Entry 9IVP (electron microscopy, 3.00 A resolution); this record covers chains V and RA of the 48 polymer chains in the assembly.

# Chain V (and RA)
Protein: DARPin, Ferritin heavy chain, N-terminally processed
Source organism: synthetic construct
Notes: chain RA of this document is another copy of the same molecule, construct and numbering; everything in this record applies to it too
Reference sequence: P02794 (FRIH_HUMAN); residues 193-350 here correspond to UniProt positions 20-177 (UniProt number = residue number - 173)
Sequence (370 residues; row label = number of the first residue in the row):
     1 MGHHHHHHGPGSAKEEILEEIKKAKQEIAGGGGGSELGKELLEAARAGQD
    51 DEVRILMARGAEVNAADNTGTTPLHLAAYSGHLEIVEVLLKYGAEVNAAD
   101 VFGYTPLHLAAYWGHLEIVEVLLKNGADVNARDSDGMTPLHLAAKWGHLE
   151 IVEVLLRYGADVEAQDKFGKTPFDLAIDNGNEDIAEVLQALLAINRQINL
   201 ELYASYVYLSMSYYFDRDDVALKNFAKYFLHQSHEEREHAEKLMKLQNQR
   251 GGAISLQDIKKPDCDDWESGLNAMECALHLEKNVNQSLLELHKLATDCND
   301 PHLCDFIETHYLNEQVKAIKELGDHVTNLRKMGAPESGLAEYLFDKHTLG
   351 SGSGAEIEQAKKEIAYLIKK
Disordered / not traced: 1-34, 351-370
Construct notes: conflict A253 (Arg80 in P02794), S255 (Phe82 in P02794), C298 (Lys125 in P02794); expression tag (351-370)
Swiss-Prot annotation at these positions:
  - binding site (Fe cation): E201, E236, H239, E281, Q315
  - site: R196 (Essential for association with cargo receptor NCOA4)

# How chain V and chain RA interact
Pairs across the interface (5; chain V residue first):
  H292(V) - P301(RA)
  E308(V) - P301(RA)
  E308(V) - D305(RA)
  L312(V) - P301(RA)  hydrophobic
  N313(V) - H302(RA)
Also at the interface, not in a pair above, chain V (8 interface residues in all): L289, D305, V316, K320
Also at the interface, not in a pair above, chain RA (6 interface residues in all): N248, Q249, E308

# Summary
8 residues of chain V and 6 residues of chain RA are in contact. UniProt lists 5 Fe cation-binding residues on
chain V.
Both chains are DARPin, Ferritin heavy chain, N-terminally processed (synthetic construct). Entry 9IVP (24-mer
DARPin-apoferritin scaffold in complex with the maltose binding protein) was determined by electron microscopy
(same publication as 9IRV and 9J48).
